PDB entry 3VR5 | X-ray diffraction, 3.90 A resolution | chains C and D of the 8 polymer chains in the assembly

[Chain C]
Name: V-type sodium ATPase catalytic subunit A
Source organism: Enterococcus hirae
Notes: EC 3.6.3.15
UniProt: Q08636 (NTPA_ENTHR); residues 1-593 here = UniProt positions 1-593
Sequence (600 residues; row label = number of the first residue in the row; numbers below 1 keep their minus sign (Gly-6 is residue -6)):
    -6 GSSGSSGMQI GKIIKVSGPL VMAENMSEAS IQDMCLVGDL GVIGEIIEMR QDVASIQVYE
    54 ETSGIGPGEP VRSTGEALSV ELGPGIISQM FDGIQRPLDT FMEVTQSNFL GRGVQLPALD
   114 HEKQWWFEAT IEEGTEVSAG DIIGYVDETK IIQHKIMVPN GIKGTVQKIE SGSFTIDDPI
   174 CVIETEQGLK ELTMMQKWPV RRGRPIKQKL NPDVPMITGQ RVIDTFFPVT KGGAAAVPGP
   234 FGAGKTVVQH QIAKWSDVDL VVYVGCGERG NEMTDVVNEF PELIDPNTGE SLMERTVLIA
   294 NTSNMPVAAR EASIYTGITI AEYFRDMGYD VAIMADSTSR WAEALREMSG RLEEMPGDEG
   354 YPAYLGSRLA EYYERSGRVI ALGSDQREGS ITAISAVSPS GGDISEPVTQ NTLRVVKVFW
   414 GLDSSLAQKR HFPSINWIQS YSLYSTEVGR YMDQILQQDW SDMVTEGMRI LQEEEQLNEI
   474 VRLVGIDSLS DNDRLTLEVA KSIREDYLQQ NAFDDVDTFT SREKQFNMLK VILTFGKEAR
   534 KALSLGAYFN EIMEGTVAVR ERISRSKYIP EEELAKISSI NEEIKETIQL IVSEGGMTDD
Not modelled in the structure: -6 to 0, 451-452, 535-541, 549-552, 564-566, 580-593
Modified / non-standard residues: Mse1, Mse15, Mse19, Mse27, Mse42, Mse83, Mse95, Mse150, Mse187, Mse188, Mse209, Mse266, Mse286, Mse298, Mse320, Mse327, Mse341, Mse348, Mse445, Mse456, Mse461, Mse521, Mse546 (selenomethionine; parent Met); Mse590 (selenomethionine)
Differences from the reference sequence: expression tag (-6 to 0)
UniProt features mapped onto this chain:
  - binding site (ATP): Gly232 to Thr239
Reported in the primary citation:
  - catalytic residues: Glu261 (citing earlier work)

[Chain D]
Name: V-type sodium ATPase subunit B
Source organism: Enterococcus hirae
Notes: EC 3.6.3.15
UniProt: Q08637 (NTPB_ENTHR); numbering as in UniProt (aligned over 1-458)
Sequence (465 residues; each row starts with the number of its first residue; numbers below 1 keep their minus sign (Gly-6 is residue -6)):
    -6 GSSGSSGMIK EYRTIKEVVG PLMAVEKVSG VKYEELIEVR MQNGEIRRGQ VLEVQEDKAM
    54 VQIFEGTSGI NLKNSSVRFL GHPLQLGVSE DMIGRVFDGL GRPKDNGPEI LPEKYLDING
   114 EVINPIARDY PDEFIQTGIS AIDHLNTLVR GQKLPVFSGS GLPHKELAAQ IARQATVLDS
   174 SDDFAVVFAA IGITFEEAEF FMEDFRQTGA IDRSVMFMNL ANDPAIERIA TPRMALTAAE
   234 YLAYEKGMHV LVIMTDMTNY AEALREISAA RREVPGRRGY PGYLYTNLAT LFERAGRIRG
   294 LKGSVTQIPI LTMPEDDKTH PIPDLTGYIT EGQIILTREL YKSGIQPPID VLPSLSRLKD
   354 KGTGAGKTRE DHAATMNQLF AAYAQGKQAK ELAVVLGESA LSDIDKIYAK FAERFENEYV
   414 NQGFYTNRTI TETLDLGWEL LAMLPRTELK RIKDDLLDKY LPEGK
Not modelled in the structure: -6 to 3, 456-458
Modified / non-standard residues: Mse1 (selenomethionine); Mse16, Mse34, Mse53, Mse85, Mse195, Mse209, Mse211, Mse227, Mse241, Mse247, Mse250, Mse306, Mse369, Mse436 (selenomethionine; parent Met)
Differences from the reference sequence: expression tag (-6 to 0)

[Chain C / chain D interface]
Pairs across the interface (45; chain C residue first):
  Ser20(C) with Asn64(D), hydrogen bond (backbone-side chain)
  Glu21(C) with Asn64(D), hydrogen bond (backbone-side chain)
  Ala22(C) with Asn64(D), hydrogen bond (backbone-side chain)
  Ser23(C) with Gly62(D); Ile63(D); Asn64(D)
  Ile24(C) with Val11(D), hydrophobic; Thr60(D); Gly62(D), hydrogen bond (backbone-backbone); Ile63(D), hydrogen bond (backbone-backbone)
  Gln25(C) with Ser61(D)
  Glu41(C) with Val11(D)
  Mse42(C) with Glu10(D); Val11(D), hydrogen bond (backbone-backbone)
  Arg43(C) with Lys9(D); Val12(D)
  Gln44(C) with Lys9(D), hydrogen bond (backbone-backbone)
  Asn204(C) with Glu189(D)
  Pro205(C) with Glu189(D)
  Glu346(C) with Arg265(D), hydrogen bond (backbone-side chain)
  Mse348(C) with Ala262(D); Arg265(D)
  Asp351(C) with Arg258(D), salt bridge
  Ala356(C) with Glu259(D); Ala262(D), hydrophobic
  Ser360(C) with Arg221(D), hydrogen bond
  Ala363(C) with Ala214(D)
  Glu367(C) with Thr187(D); Phe188(D), hydrogen bond (side chain-backbone); Asn215(D)
  Arg407(C) with Asn252(D), hydrogen bond; Glu255(D)
  Val408(C) with Thr187(D); Ala214(D), hydrophobic
  Tyr434(C) with Ser153(D); Gly154(D)
  Tyr437(C) with Glu189(D), hydrogen bond
  Mse461(C) with Lys335(D)
  Arg462(C) with Lys335(D)
  Gln465(C) with Lys335(D); Ser336(D)
  Ile473(C) with Val387(D), hydrophobic
  Ser481(C) with Val388(D); Leu389(D); Gly390(D)
Interface residues without a listed pair, chain C (34 interface residues in all): Ile40, Glu364, Gln403, Leu406, Lys410, Leu470
Interface residues without a listed pair, chain D (38 interface residues in all): Gly13, Gln35, Lys66, Glu266, Arg271, Glu308, Arg331, Glu332, Ala386

[In short]
34 residues of chain C and 38 residues of chain D are in contact, with 12 hydrogen bonds and 1 salt bridge.
Polar contacts include Asp351(C)-Arg258(D), Ser20(C)-Asn64(D) and Glu21(C)-Asn64(D). UniProt lists 8
ATP-binding residues on chain C. The paper reports the catalytic residue Glu261(C).
Here chain C is V-type sodium ATPase catalytic subunit A and chain D is V-type sodium ATPase subunit B, both
from Enterococcus hirae. Entry 3VR5 (Crystal structure of nucleotide-free Enterococcus hirae V1-ATPase
[eV1(L)]) was determined by X-ray diffraction (same publication as 3VR2, 3VR3 and 3VR4).
